PDB entry 3FQE | X-ray diffraction, 2.50 A resolution | chain A

[Chain A]
Name: Tyrosine-protein kinase SYK
Source organism: Homo sapiens
Notes: EC 2.7.10.2; fragment: Protein kinase domain
Reference sequence: P43405 (KSYK_HUMAN); residue numbers follow UniProt; this construct covers 356-635
Amino-acid sequence (291 residues; row label = number of the first residue in the row):
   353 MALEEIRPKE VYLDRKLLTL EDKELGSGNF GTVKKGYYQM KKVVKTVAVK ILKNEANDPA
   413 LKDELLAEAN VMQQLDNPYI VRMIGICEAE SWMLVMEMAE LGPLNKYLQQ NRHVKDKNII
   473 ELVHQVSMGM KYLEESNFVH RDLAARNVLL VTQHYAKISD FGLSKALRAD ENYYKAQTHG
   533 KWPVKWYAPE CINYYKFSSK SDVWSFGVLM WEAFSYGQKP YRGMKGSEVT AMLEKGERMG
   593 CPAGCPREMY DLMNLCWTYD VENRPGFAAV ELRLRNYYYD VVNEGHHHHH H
Not modelled in the structure: 353-362, 406-410, 530-532, 640-643
Construct notes: expression tag (353-355, 636-643)
Curated features (UniProtKB/Swiss-Prot):
  - active site: Asp-494 (Proton acceptor)
  - binding site (ATP): Leu-377 to Val-385, Lys-402
  - modified residue: Tyr-364 (Phosphotyrosine), Ser-379 (Phosphoserine), Thr-384 (Phosphothreonine), Tyr-484 (Phosphotyrosine), Tyr-507 (Phosphotyrosine), Tyr-525 (Phosphotyrosine), Tyr-526 (Phosphotyrosine), Thr-530 (Phosphothreonine), Tyr-546 (Phosphotyrosine), Ser-579 (Phosphoserine), Thr-582 (Phosphothreonine), Tyr-629 (Phosphotyrosine), Tyr-630 (Phosphotyrosine), Tyr-631 (Phosphotyrosine)
  - natural variant: Met-450 (M450I: In IMD82), Ser-550 (S550F: In IMD82; S550Y: In IMD82)
  - mutagenesis: Tyr-630 (Y630F: Loss of interaction with BLNK)
Small-molecule neighbours: P5C (2-{[(1R,2S)-2-aminocyclohexyl]amino}-4-[(3-methylphenyl)amino]pyrimidine-5-carboxamide): Leu-377, Gly-378, Ser-379, Phe-382, Val-385, Ala-400, Lys-402, Val-433, Met-448, Glu-449, Met-450, Ala-451, Glu-452, Gly-454, Pro-455, Arg-498, Asn-499, Leu-501, Ser-511, Asp-512

[In short]
Chain A binds compound P5C. From UniProt: active-site residue Asp-494, 10 ATP-binding residues and one
mutagenesis site.
Chain A is Tyrosine-protein kinase SYK (Homo sapiens); the structure, Crystal structure of spleen tyrosine
kinase complexed with YM193306, was determined by X-ray diffraction (same publication as 3FQH and 3FQS).
